PDB entry 8YH8 | electron microscopy, 2.70 A resolution | chains A and E of the 8 polymer chains in the assembly

Chain A:
Protein: ATP synthase subunit alpha
Source organism: Bacillus sp. PS3
Notes: EC 7.1.2.2
UniProt: A0A0M3VGF9 (A0A0M3VGF9_BACP3); residues 26-501 here = UniProt positions 26-501
Chain sequence (476 residues; each row starts with the number of its first residue):
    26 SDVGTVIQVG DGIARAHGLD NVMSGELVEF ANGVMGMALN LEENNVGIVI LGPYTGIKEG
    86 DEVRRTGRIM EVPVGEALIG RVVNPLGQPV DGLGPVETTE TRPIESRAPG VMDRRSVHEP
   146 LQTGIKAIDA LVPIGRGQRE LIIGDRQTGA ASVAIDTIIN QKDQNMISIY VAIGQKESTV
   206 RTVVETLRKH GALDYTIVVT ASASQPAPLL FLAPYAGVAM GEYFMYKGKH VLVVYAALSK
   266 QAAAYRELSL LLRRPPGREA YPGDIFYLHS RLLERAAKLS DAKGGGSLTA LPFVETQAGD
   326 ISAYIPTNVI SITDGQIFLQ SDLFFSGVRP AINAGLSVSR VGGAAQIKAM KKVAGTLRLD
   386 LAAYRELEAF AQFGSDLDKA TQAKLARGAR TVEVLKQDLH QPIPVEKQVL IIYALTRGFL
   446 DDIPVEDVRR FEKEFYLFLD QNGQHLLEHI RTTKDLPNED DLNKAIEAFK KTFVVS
Not modelled in the structure: 500-501
Construct notes: conflict Ala-175 (Lys in A0A0M3VGF9), Ala-176 (Thr in A0A0M3VGF9), Ser-193 (Cys in A0A0M3VGF9), Ala-261 (Asp in A0A0M3VGF9), Ala-262 (Asp in A0A0M3VGF9), Phe-463 (Trp in A0A0M3VGF9)

Chain E:
Protein: ATP synthase subunit beta
Source organism: Bacillus sp. PS3
Notes: EC 7.1.2.2
UniProt: A0A0M4U1P9 (A0A0M4U1P9_BACP3); residues 1-471 here = UniProt positions 1-471
Chain sequence (471 residues; numbered 1 to 471; the number before each row is that of its first residue):
     1 MTRGRVIQVM GPVVDVKFEN GHLPAIYNAL KIQHKARNEN EVDIDLTLEV ALHLGDDTVR
    61 TIAMASTDGL IRGMEVIDTG APISVPVGEV TLGRVFNVLG EPIDLEGDIP ADARRDPIHR
   121 PAPKFEELAT EVEILETGIK VVDLLAPYIK GGKIGLFGGA GVGKTVLIQE LIHNIAQEHG
   181 GISVFAGVGE RTREGNDLYH EMKDSGVISK TAMVFGQMNE PPGARMRVAL TGLTMAEYFR
   241 DEQGQDVLLF IDNIFRFTQA GSEVSALLGR MPSAVGYQPT LATEMGQLQE RITSTAKGSI
   301 TSIQAIYVPA DDYTDPAPAT TFSHLDATTN LERKLAEMGI YPAVDPLAST SRALAPEIVG
   361 EEHYQVARKV QQTLQRYKEL QDIIAILGMD ELSDEDKLVV HRARRIQFFL SQNFHVAEQF
   421 TGQPGSYVPV KETVRGFKEI LEGKYDHLPE DAFRLVGRIE EVVEKAKAMG V
Not modelled in the structure: 471
Small-molecule neighbours: ADP: Ala-160, Gly-161, Val-162, Gly-163, Lys-164, Thr-165, Val-166, Glu-201, Tyr-341, Phe-414, Ala-417, Phe-420

How chain A and chain E interact:
Contacting residue pairs - 68 pairs, chain A then chain E:
  Gly-43(A) / Arg-72(E)
  Leu-44(A) / Arg-72(E)  hydrogen bond (backbone-side chain)
  Asn-46(A) / Ile-71(E)
  Val-47(A) / Ile-71(E)
  Val-47(A) / Arg-72(E)
  Met-48(A) / Asn-40(E)
  Met-48(A) / Gly-69(E)
  Met-48(A) / Leu-70(E)
  Met-48(A) / Ile-71(E)  hydrophobic
  Ser-49(A) / Thr-67(E)
  Ser-49(A) / Gly-69(E)  hydrogen bond (backbone-backbone)
  Ser-49(A) / Leu-70(E)  hydrogen bond (backbone-backbone)
  Asn-65(A) / Val-9(E)
  Asn-65(A) / Met-10(E)
  Leu-66(A) / Gln-8(E)
  Leu-66(A) / Val-9(E)  hydrogen bond (backbone-backbone)
  Leu-66(A) / Leu-70(E)
  Leu-66(A) / Arg-72(E)
  Glu-67(A) / Ile-7(E)
  Glu-67(A) / Gln-8(E)
  Glu-67(A) / Arg-72(E)  hydrogen bond (backbone-side chain)
  Glu-68(A) / Gln-8(E)
  Glu-68(A) / Arg-72(E)
  Asn-70(A) / Arg-72(E)
  Val-71(A) / Arg-72(E)
  Arg-90(A) / Asn-40(E)
  Gly-92(A) / Glu-39(E)
  Gly-92(A) / Asn-40(E)
  Arg-132(A) / Ser-66(E)
  Gly-135(A) / Thr-192(E)
  Val-136(A) / Ile-103(E)  hydrophobic
  Val-136(A) / Thr-192(E)
  Val-136(A) / Gly-195(E)
  Val-136(A) / Asn-196(E)  hydrogen bond (backbone-side chain)
  Val-136(A) / Gln-217(E)
  Met-137(A) / Ile-103(E)
  Met-137(A) / Asp-104(E)
  Met-137(A) / Leu-105(E)  hydrophobic
  Met-137(A) / Tyr-199(E)  hydrophobic
  Arg-139(A) / Thr-192(E)
  Arg-139(A) / Asn-196(E)  hydrogen bond (backbone-side chain)
  Ser-141(A) / Asp-197(E)
  Arg-164(A) / Arg-191(E)
  Arg-279(A) / Gly-11(E)
  Pro-280(A) / Ala-266(E)
  Pro-280(A) / Leu-267(E)
  Pro-280(A) / Gly-269(E)
  Gly-288(A) / Glu-263(E)
  Gly-288(A) / Leu-267(E)
  Phe-291(A) / Met-218(E)
  Phe-291(A) / Arg-225(E)
  Phe-291(A) / Gln-259(E)
  Phe-291(A) / Glu-263(E)
  Tyr-292(A) / Asn-219(E)
  Tyr-292(A) / Glu-220(E)
  Tyr-292(A) / Pro-221(E)
  Ser-295(A) / Met-218(E)  hydrogen bond (side chain-backbone)
  Ser-295(A) / Asn-219(E)
  Glu-299(A) / Arg-191(E)
  Glu-299(A) / Thr-192(E)  hydrogen bond
  Glu-299(A) / Met-218(E)
  Glu-299(A) / Asn-219(E)  hydrogen bond
  Ser-336(A) / Arg-191(E)  hydrogen bond (backbone-side chain)
  Ile-337(A) / Arg-191(E)
  Thr-338(A) / Arg-191(E)  hydrogen bond (backbone-side chain)
  Asp-339(A) / Arg-191(E)
  Asp-339(A) / Arg-193(E)  salt bridge
  Arg-365(A) / Arg-191(E)
Other interface residues (no listed pair), chain A (42 interface residues in all): Asp-45, Leu-64, Glu-130, Pro-134, Arg-140, Val-142, Asp-289, Arg-296, Val-366
Other interface residues (no listed pair), chain E (41 interface residues in all): Pro-12, Glu-41, Val-42, Asp-68, Val-95, Glu-194, Phe-215

In short:
The interface between chain A and chain E involves 42 residues on one side and 41 on the other; the contacts
include 12 hydrogen bonds and 1 salt bridge. Among the polar pairs are Asp-339(A)/Arg-193(E),
Leu-44(A)/Arg-72(E) and Glu-67(A)/Arg-72(E). Ligands of chain E: ADP.
Here chain A is ATP synthase subunit alpha and chain E is ATP synthase subunit beta, both from Bacillus sp.
PS3. Entry 8YH8 (F1 domain of Non-catalytic site depleted and epsilon C-terminal domain deleted FoF1-ATPase
from Bacillus PS3,under ATP ...) was determined by electron microscopy together with 8YGV from the same study.
